PDB entry 8CI3 | X-ray diffraction, 2.33 A resolution | chains A and B

[Chain A (and B)]
Name: Membrane cofactor protein
Source organism: Bos taurus
Notes: chain B of this document is another copy of the same molecule, construct and numbering; everything in this record applies to it too
Reference sequence: Q6VE48 (MCP_BOVIN); numbering as in UniProt (aligned over 40-175)
Sequence (136 residues; each row starts with the number of its first residue):
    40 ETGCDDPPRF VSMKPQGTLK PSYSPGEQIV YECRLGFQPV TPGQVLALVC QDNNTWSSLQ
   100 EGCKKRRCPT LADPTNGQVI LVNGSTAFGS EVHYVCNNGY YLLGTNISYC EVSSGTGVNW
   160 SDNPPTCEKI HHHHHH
Unresolved in the structure: 40, 170-175
Construct notes: conflict E40 (Ser in Q6VE48), T41 (Asp in Q6VE48), G42 (Ala in Q6VE48), R73 (His in Q6VE48), A126 (Glu in Q6VE48), H170 (Leu in Q6VE48), H171 (Cys in Q6VE48), H172 (Gln in Q6VE48), H173 (Pro in Q6VE48), H174 (Pro in Q6VE48), H175 (Pro in Q6VE48)
UniProt features mapped onto this chain:
  - glycosylation (N-linked (GlcNAc...) asparagine): N122, N145
Disulfide bonds: C43-C89, C72-C102, C107-C149, C135-C166
Glycans and other covalent adducts: N-acetylglucosamine (NAG) linked to N92, N122
What the authors report for this chain:
  - post-translational modification sites: N92, N122
  - binding site for N-acetylglucosamine: N92, N122

[Chain A / chain B interface]
Residue-residue contacts (23):
  R48(A) - V134(B)
  R48(A) - C135(B)  hydrogen bond (side chain-backbone)
  V50(A) - Q117(B)  hydrogen bond (backbone-side chain)
  R73(A) - I119(B)
  L74(A) - V121(B)
  N122(A) - T109(B)
  F127(A) - L120(B)  hydrophobic
  F127(A) - G123(B)
  G128(A) - T109(B)
  G128(A) - L120(B)
  S129(A) - T109(B)
  E130(A) - T109(B)  hydrogen bond
  T144(A) - K103(B)  hydrogen bond
  Y148(A) - R106(B)
  Y148(A) - C107(B)
  Y148(A) - T109(B)
  Y148(A) - T125(B)
  E150(A) - R106(B)  salt bridge
  E150(A) - G123(B)
  E150(A) - S124(B)
  V151(A) - G123(B)  hydrogen bond (backbone-backbone)
  S160(A) - R106(B)
  D161(A) - K103(B)  salt bridge
Also at the interface, not in a pair above, chain A (17 interface residues in all): F49, K104
Also at the interface, not in a pair above, chain B (16 interface residues in all): P108, D112, N122

[Summary]
17 residues of chain A and 16 residues of chain B are in contact; the contacts include 5 hydrogen bonds and 2
salt bridges. Polar pairs include E150(A)-R106(B), D161(A)-K103(B) and R48(A)-C135(B). Covalently linked
N-acetylglucosamine: at N92(A) and N122(A). From the paper: a binding site for N-acetylglucosamine at N92(A)
and N122(A); modification sites N92(A) and N122(A).
Both chains are Membrane cofactor protein (Bos taurus). Entry 8CI3 (Structure of bovine CD46 ectodomain (SCR
1-2)) was determined by X-ray diffraction (same publication as 8CJV).
